Entry 8YW2 (electron microscopy, 3.70 A resolution); this record covers chains 4 and U of the 65 polymer chains in the assembly.

[Chain 4 (and U)]
Molecule: Spike glycoprotein E1
Organism: Semliki Forest virus 4
Notes: chain U of this document is another copy of the same molecule, construct and numbering; everything in this record applies to it too
UniProtKB: A0A0E3T652 (A0A0E3T652_SFV); residues 1-438 here correspond to UniProt positions 816-1253 (UniProt number = residue number + 815)
Chain sequence (438 residues; row label = number of the first residue in the row):
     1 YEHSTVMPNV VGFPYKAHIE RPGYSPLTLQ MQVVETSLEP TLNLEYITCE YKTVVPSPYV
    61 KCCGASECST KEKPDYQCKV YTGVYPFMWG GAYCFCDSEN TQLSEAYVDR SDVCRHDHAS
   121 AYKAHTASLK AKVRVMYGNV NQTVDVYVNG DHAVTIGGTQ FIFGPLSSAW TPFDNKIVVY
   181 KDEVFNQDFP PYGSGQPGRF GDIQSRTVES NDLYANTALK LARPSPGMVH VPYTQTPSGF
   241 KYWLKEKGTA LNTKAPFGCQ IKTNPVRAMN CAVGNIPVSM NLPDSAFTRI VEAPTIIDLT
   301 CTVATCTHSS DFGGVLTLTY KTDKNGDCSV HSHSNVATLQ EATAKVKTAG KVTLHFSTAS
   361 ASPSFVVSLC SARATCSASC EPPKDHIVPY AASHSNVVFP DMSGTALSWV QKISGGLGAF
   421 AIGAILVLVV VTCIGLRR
Disulfide bonds: Cys49-Cys114, Cys62-Cys94, Cys63-Cys96, Cys259-Cys271, Cys301-Cys376, Cys306-Cys380, Cys328-Cys370
Covalently attached groups: N-acetylglucosamine (NAG) linked to Asn141

[Chain 4 / chain U interface]
Residue-residue contacts - 15 pairs, chain 4 then chain U:
  Tyr1(4) - Lys384(U)
  Arg21(4) - Asp385(U)  salt bridge
  Pro22(4) - Thr307(U)  hydrogen bond (backbone-side chain)
  Pro22(4) - Pro382(U)
  Pro22(4) - Lys384(U)
  Arg289(4) - Asp311(U)  salt bridge
  Ile290(4) - Val315(U)  hydrophobic
  Val291(4) - His355(U)
  Thr295(4) - Ala304(U)
  Thr295(4) - Thr317(U)
  Ile297(4) - Thr302(U)
  Ile297(4) - Thr317(U)
  Thr322(4) - Lys351(U)
  Asp323(4) - Thr353(U)
  Ser371(4) - Thr305(U)
Interface residues without a listed pair, chain U (14 interface residues in all): Pro383

[Summary]
The interface between chain 4 and chain U involves 11 residues on one side and 14 on the other, with 1
hydrogen bond and 2 salt bridges. Among the polar pairs are Arg21(4)-Asp385(U), Arg289(4)-Asp311(U) and
Pro22(4)-Thr307(U). N-acetylglucosamine is covalently linked to Asn141(4).
Chain 4 and chain U are both Spike glycoprotein E1 (Semliki Forest virus 4); the structure, Semliki Forest
virus viron in complex with VLDLR, was determined by electron microscopy, deposited together with 8YVY, 8YVZ
and 8YW1.
